Entry 6MG3 (X-ray diffraction, 2.05 A resolution); this record covers chains A and C of the 4 polymer chains in the assembly.

Chain A:
Name: CCAAT/enhancer-binding protein beta
Organism: Homo sapiens
Reference sequence: P17676 (CEBPB_HUMAN), isoform P17676-2; residues 269-344 here correspond to UniProt positions 246-321 (UniProt number = residue number - 23)
Amino-acid sequence (78 residues; numbered 267 to 344; the number before each row is that of its first residue):
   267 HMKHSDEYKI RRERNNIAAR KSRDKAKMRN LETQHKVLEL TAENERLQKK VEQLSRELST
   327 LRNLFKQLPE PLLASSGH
Unresolved in the structure: 267-268, 333-344
Sequence notes: expression tag (267-268); engineered mutation Ala-285 (Val262 in P17676)
Reported in the primary citation:
  - conformationally variable residues (side-chain flip): Arg-289
  - binding site for 16-bp methylated oligonucleotide (chain C): Arg-289

Chain C:
Molecule: 16-bp methylated oligonucleotide
Sequence (16 nucleotides; row label = number of the first residue in the row):
     1 TATATTGCGC AATATA
Modified positions: 5CM (5-methyl-2'-deoxy-cytidine-5'-monophosphate) at position 8; 5CM (5-methyl-2'-deoxy-cytidine-5'-monophosphate) at position 10

Interface between chain A and chain C:
Contacting residue pairs - 14 pairs, chain A then chain C:
  Tyr-274(A) with DA11(C), hydrogen bond to the phosphate
  Arg-278(A) with 5CM_10(C), salt bridge to the phosphate; DA11(C), hydrogen bond to the base
  Asn-281(A) with 5CM_10(C), base contact; DA11(C), hydrogen bond to the base; DA12(C), base contact
  Asn-282(A) with DG9(C), sugar contact; 5CM_10(C), hydrogen bond to the phosphate
  Ala-285(A) with 5CM_10(C), base contact
  Arg-286(A) with 5CM_8(C), phosphate contact
  Arg-289(A) with 5CM_8(C), base contact; DG9(C), hydrogen bond to the base; 5CM_10(C), base contact
  Lys-293(A) with DG7(C), salt bridge to the phosphate
Interface residues without a listed pair, chain A (9 interface residues in all): Asp-290

Summary:
9 residues of chain A and 6 residues of chain C are in contact; the contacts include 5 hydrogen bonds and 2
salt bridges. Polar contacts include Arg-278(A)/DA11(C), Asn-281(A)/DA11(C) and Arg-289(A)/DG9(C). The paper
reports a binding site for 16-bp methylated oligonucleotide (chain C) at Arg-289(A); conformational
variability at Arg-289(A).
Here chain A is CCAAT/enhancer-binding protein beta (Homo sapiens) and chain C is 16-bp methylated
oligonucleotide. Entry 6MG3 (V285A Mutant of the C-terminal bZIP domain of human C/EBPbeta with 16bp
Methylated Oligonucleotide Containing Consensus ...) was determined by X-ray diffraction together with 6MG1
and 6MG2 from the same study.
